5GAI - chains O and Q of the 27 polymer chains in the assembly; structure by electron microscopy, 10.50 A resolution (very low resolution: no residue pairs are listed; an interface is given only as per-side residue counts).

[Chain O (and Q)]
Name: Peptidoglycan hydrolase gp4
Organism: Enterobacteria phage P22
Notes: chain Q of this document is another copy of the same molecule, construct and numbering; everything in this record applies to it too
UniProt: P26746 (EXLYS_BPP22); residues 14-159 here correspond to UniProt positions 5-150 (UniProt number = residue number - 9)
Sequence (146 residues; numbered 14 to 159; the number before each row is that of its first residue):
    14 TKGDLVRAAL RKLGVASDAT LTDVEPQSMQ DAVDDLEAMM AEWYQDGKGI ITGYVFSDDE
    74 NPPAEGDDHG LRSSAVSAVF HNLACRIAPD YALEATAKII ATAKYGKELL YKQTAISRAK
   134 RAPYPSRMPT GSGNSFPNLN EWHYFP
Construct notes: engineered mutation Pro150 (Ala141 in P26746)

[Interface between chain O and chain Q]
At this resolution (10 A) residue pairs are not listed: 26 residues of chain O and 24 of chain Q lie at the interface.

[Summary]
26 residues of chain O and 24 residues of chain Q are in contact.
Chain O and chain Q are both Peptidoglycan hydrolase gp4 (Enterobacteria phage P22); the structure,
Probabilistic Structural Models of Mature P22 Bacteriophage Portal, Hub, and Tailspike proteins, was
determined by electron microscopy.
